7AEB - chains k and l of the 42 polymer chains in the assembly; structure by electron microscopy, 2.70 A resolution.

[Chain k (and l)]
Name: Phage tail protein
Organism: Algoriphagus machipongonensis
Notes: chain l of this document is another copy of the same molecule, construct and numbering; everything in this record applies to it too
Reference sequence: A3HTC1 (A3HTC1_9BACT); residue numbers follow UniProt; this construct covers 1-142
Sequence (142 residues; each row starts with the number of its first residue):
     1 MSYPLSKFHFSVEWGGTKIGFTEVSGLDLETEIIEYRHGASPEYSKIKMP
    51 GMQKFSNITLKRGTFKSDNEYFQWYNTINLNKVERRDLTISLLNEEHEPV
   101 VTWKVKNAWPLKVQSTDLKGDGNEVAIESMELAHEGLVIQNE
Not modelled in the structure: 1

[Interface between chain k and chain l]
Pairs across the interface (62):
  Tyr3(k) - Phe65(l)
  Pro4(k) - Thr64(l)
  Pro4(k) - Phe65(l)
  Pro4(k) - Val125(l)  hydrophobic
  Leu5(k) - Thr64(l)  hydrogen bond (backbone-backbone)
  Leu5(k) - Ala126(l)  hydrogen bond (backbone-backbone)
  Ser6(k) - Glu124(l)
  Lys7(k) - Asp117(l)  salt bridge
  Lys7(k) - Leu118(l)
  Lys7(k) - Lys119(l)
  Lys7(k) - Gly122(l)
  Lys7(k) - Glu124(l)  hydrogen bond (backbone-backbone)
  Phe8(k) - Lys119(l)
  Phe8(k) - Gly120(l)
  Phe8(k) - Gly122(l)
  Phe10(k) - Leu118(l)  hydrophobic
  Phe10(k) - Lys119(l)
  Thr22(k) - Leu118(l)
  Thr22(k) - Lys119(l)
  Thr22(k) - Gly120(l)  hydrogen bond (backbone-backbone)
  Glu23(k) - Leu118(l)
  Val24(k) - Asp117(l)
  Val24(k) - Leu118(l)  hydrogen bond (backbone-backbone)
  Leu27(k) - Ser115(l)  hydrogen bond (backbone-side chain)
  Asp28(k) - Gln114(l)
  Leu29(k) - Tyr75(l)
  Leu29(k) - Lys112(l)
  Leu29(k) - Val113(l)  hydrogen bond (backbone-backbone)
  Glu30(k) - Tyr75(l)
  Glu30(k) - Leu111(l)
  Glu30(k) - Lys112(l)  salt bridge
  Thr31(k) - Tyr75(l)  hydrogen bond
  Thr31(k) - Leu111(l)  hydrogen bond (backbone-backbone)
  Ile33(k) - Trp109(l)  hydrophobic
  Ile33(k) - Leu111(l)  hydrophobic
  Ile33(k) - Ala133(l)  hydrophobic
  Arg37(k) - Met52(l)
  Glu43(k) - Lys106(l)  salt bridge
  Tyr44(k) - Met52(l)
  Tyr44(k) - Gln53(l)  hydrogen bond (backbone-backbone)
  Ser45(k) - Gln53(l)
  Ile47(k) - Glu135(l)
  Lys48(k) - Arg85(l)  hydrogen bond (backbone-side chain)
  Lys48(k) - Trp109(l)
  Lys48(k) - His134(l)
  Lys48(k) - Glu135(l)  hydrogen bond (backbone-side chain)
  Met49(k) - Arg85(l)
  Met49(k) - Trp109(l)
  Pro50(k) - Ile78(l)  hydrophobic
  Pro50(k) - Leu80(l)
  Pro50(k) - Asn81(l)
  Pro50(k) - Val83(l)  hydrophobic
  Pro50(k) - Trp109(l)
  Trp103(k) - Ser115(l)  hydrogen bond
  Ile139(k) - Asn69(l)  hydrogen bond (backbone-side chain)
  Ile139(k) - Phe72(l)
  Ile139(k) - Ser115(l)
  Asn141(k) - Phe65(l)  hydrogen bond (side chain-backbone)
  Asn141(k) - Ser67(l)  hydrogen bond (side chain-backbone)
  Asn141(k) - Asp68(l)  hydrogen bond (side chain-backbone)
  Asn141(k) - Asn69(l)
  Glu142(k) - Ser67(l)  hydrogen bond (backbone-side chain)
Also at the interface, not in a pair above, chain k (36 interface residues in all): Ser2, Ser25, Glu32, Lys46, Gly51, Gln53, Ile90, Val100
Also at the interface, not in a pair above, chain l (36 interface residues in all): Phe55, Lys66, Lys82, Asn123

[In short]
The chain k/chain l interface involves 36 residues from each chain; the contacts include 18 hydrogen bonds and
3 salt bridges. Polar pairs include Lys7(k)-Asp117(l), Glu30(k)-Lys112(l) and Glu43(k)-Lys106(l).
Chain k and chain l are both Phage tail protein (Algoriphagus machipongonensis); the structure, Cryo-EM
structure of an extracellular contractile injection system in marine bacterium Algoriphagus machipongonensis,
the baseplate complex ..., was determined by electron microscopy (same publication as 7AEF, 7ADZ and 7AE0).
